Entry 4XPD (X-ray diffraction, 2.81 A resolution); this record covers chains A and B of the 4 polymer chains in the assembly.

# Chain A
Molecule: N-terminal acetyltransferase A complex subunit NAT1
Source organism: Saccharomyces cerevisiae
UniProt: P12945 (NAT1_YEAST); numbering as in UniProt (aligned over 1-854)
Sequence (854 residues; numbered 1 to 854; the number before each row is that of its first residue):
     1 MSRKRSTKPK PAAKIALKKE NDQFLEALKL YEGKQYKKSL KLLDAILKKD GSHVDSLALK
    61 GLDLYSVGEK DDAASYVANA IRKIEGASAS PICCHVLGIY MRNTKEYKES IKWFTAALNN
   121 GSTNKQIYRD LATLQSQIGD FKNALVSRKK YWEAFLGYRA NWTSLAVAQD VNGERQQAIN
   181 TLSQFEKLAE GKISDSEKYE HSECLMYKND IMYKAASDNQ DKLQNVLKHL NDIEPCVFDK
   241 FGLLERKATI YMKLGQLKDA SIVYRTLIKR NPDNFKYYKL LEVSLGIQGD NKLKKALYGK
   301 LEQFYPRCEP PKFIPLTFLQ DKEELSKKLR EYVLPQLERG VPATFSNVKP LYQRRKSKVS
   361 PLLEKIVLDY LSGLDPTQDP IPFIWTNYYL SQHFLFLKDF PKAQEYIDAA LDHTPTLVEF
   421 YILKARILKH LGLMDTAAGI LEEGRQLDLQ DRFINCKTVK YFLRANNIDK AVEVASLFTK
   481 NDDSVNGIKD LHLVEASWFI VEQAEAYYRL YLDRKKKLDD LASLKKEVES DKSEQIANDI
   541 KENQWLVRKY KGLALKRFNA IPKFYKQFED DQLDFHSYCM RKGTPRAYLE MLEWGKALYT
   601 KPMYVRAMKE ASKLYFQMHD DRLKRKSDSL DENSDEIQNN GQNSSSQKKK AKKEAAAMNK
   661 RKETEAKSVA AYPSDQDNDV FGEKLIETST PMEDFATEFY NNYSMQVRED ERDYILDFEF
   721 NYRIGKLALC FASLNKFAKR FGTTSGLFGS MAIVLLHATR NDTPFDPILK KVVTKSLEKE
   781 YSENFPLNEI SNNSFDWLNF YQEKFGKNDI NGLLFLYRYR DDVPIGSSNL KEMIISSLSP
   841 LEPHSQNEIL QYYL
Unresolved in the structure: 1-21, 85-89, 527-534, 625-659, 766-771, 790-794
Ligand contacts: guanosine-5',3'-tetraphosphate (G4P): Lys349, Gln353, Arg426, Lys429, His430, Lys457, Lys460, Tyr461
Curated features (UniProtKB/Swiss-Prot):
  - modified residue: Ser2 (N-acetylserine), Ser674 (Phosphoserine)

# Chain B
Molecule: N-terminal acetyltransferase A complex catalytic subunit ARD1
Source organism: Saccharomyces cerevisiae
Notes: EC 2.3.1.88
UniProt: P07347 (ARD1_YEAST); residues 1-238 here = UniProt positions 1-238
Sequence (238 residues; each row starts with the number of its first residue):
     1 MPINIRRATI NDIICMQNAN LHNLPENYMM KYYMYHILSW PEASFVATTT TLDCEDSDEQ
    61 DENDKLELTL DGTNDGRTIK LDPTYLAPGE KLVGYVLVKM NDDPDQQNEP PNGHITSLSV
   121 MRTYRRMGIA ENLMRQALFA LREVHQAEYV SLHVRQSNRA ALHLYRDTLA FEVLSIEKSY
   181 YQDGEDAYAM KKVLKLEELQ ISNFTHRRLK ENEEKLEDDL ESDLLEDIIK QGVNDIIV
Unresolved in the structure: 1, 54-82, 104-106, 209-214, 227-238
Ligand contacts:
  - carboxymethyl coenzyme A (CMC): Asn23, Leu24, Thr116, Ser117, Leu118, Ser119, Val120, Arg125, Arg126, Met127, Gly128, Ile129, Ala130, Glu131, Leu152, His153, Val154, Asn158, Arg159, Ala160, Ala161, His163, Leu164, Tyr165, Thr168
  - guanosine-5',3'-tetraphosphate (G4P): Thr49, Pro83, Thr84, Tyr85, Gly89, Lys91

# How chain A and chain B interact
Pairs across the interface (112; chain A residue first):
  Tyr199(A) - Pro41(B)
  Tyr199(A) - Glu42(B)  hydrogen bond
  Tyr199(A) - Val144(B)  hydrophobic
  Tyr199(A) - His145(B)
  Glu203(A) - Glu42(B)
  Phe238(A) - Val144(B)
  Asp239(A) - Arg7(B)  salt bridge
  Asp239(A) - Glu42(B)
  Lys240(A) - Glu143(B)
  Phe241(A) - Arg7(B)
  Phe241(A) - Gln136(B)
  Ile262(A) - Leu220(B)
  Arg265(A) - Asp218(B)  salt bridge
  Arg265(A) - Leu220(B)  hydrogen bond (side chain-backbone)
  Arg265(A) - Glu221(B)
  Arg265(A) - Leu224(B)
  Thr266(A) - Leu220(B)
  Lys269(A) - Glu217(B)  salt bridge
  Lys269(A) - Asp218(B)  hydrogen bond (side chain-backbone)
  Arg270(A) - Gln136(B)  hydrogen bond (backbone-side chain)
  Arg270(A) - Phe139(B)
  Arg270(A) - Glu143(B)  salt bridge
  Arg270(A) - Ile201(B)
  Asn271(A) - Ile5(B)  hydrogen bond (side chain-backbone)
  Asn271(A) - Gln136(B)  hydrogen bond
  Pro272(A) - Ile201(B)
  Asp273(A) - Asn4(B)
  Asp273(A) - Ile5(B)  hydrogen bond (backbone-backbone)
  Asp273(A) - Asn132(B)
  Asn274(A) - Asn4(B)
  Asn274(A) - Ile5(B)
  Phe275(A) - Pro2(B)  hydrophobic
  Phe275(A) - Ile3(B)
  Phe275(A) - Asn4(B)  hydrogen bond (backbone-side chain)
  Leu297(A) - Leu224(B)  hydrophobic
  Lys300(A) - Glu226(B)
  Gln303(A) - Leu216(B)
  Phe304(A) - Thr205(B)
  Phe304(A) - His206(B)
  Phe304(A) - Leu216(B)
  Phe304(A) - Glu217(B)
  Tyr305(A) - Thr205(B)
  Tyr305(A) - Asp218(B)
  Pro306(A) - Thr205(B)
  Pro306(A) - His206(B)
  Arg307(A) - Thr205(B)
  Arg307(A) - Arg207(B)
  Arg307(A) - Arg208(B)
  Glu309(A) - Pro2(B)
  Phe313(A) - Pro2(B)
  Arg339(A) - Arg207(B)
  Val341(A) - Arg126(B)
  Pro342(A) - Thr123(B)
  Pro342(A) - Arg125(B)
  Ala343(A) - Thr123(B)
  Ala343(A) - Tyr124(B)  hydrophobic
  Ala343(A) - Met127(B)  hydrophobic
  Ser346(A) - Tyr124(B)
  Asn347(A) - Pro2(B)
  Asn347(A) - Met127(B)
  Val418(A) - Arg122(B)
  Glu419(A) - Arg122(B)  salt bridge
  Asp448(A) - Arg122(B)  salt bridge
  Gln450(A) - Ser157(B)  hydrogen bond
  Gln450(A) - Asn158(B)
  Asp451(A) - Arg122(B)  salt bridge
  Asp451(A) - Arg125(B)  salt bridge
  Arg452(A) - Leu21(B)  hydrogen bond (side chain-backbone)
  Arg452(A) - His22(B)
  Arg452(A) - Leu24(B)  hydrogen bond (side chain-backbone)
  Arg452(A) - Pro25(B)
  Arg452(A) - Asn27(B)  hydrogen bond
  Phe453(A) - His22(B)  hydrogen bond (backbone-backbone)
  Phe453(A) - Asn23(B)
  Phe453(A) - Met121(B)  hydrophobic
  Phe453(A) - Arg122(B)
  Cys456(A) - Leu21(B)
  Cys456(A) - His22(B)
  Lys480(A) - Gln182(B)
  Leu493(A) - Met29(B)
  Val494(A) - Gln17(B)
  Val494(A) - Leu21(B)  hydrophobic
  Val494(A) - Asn27(B)
  Glu495(A) - Gln17(B)  hydrogen bond
  Glu495(A) - Met29(B)
  Glu495(A) - Met30(B)  hydrogen bond (side chain-backbone)
  Trp498(A) - Asn18(B)
  Trp498(A) - His22(B)
  Tyr565(A) - Ile14(B)
  Phe568(A) - Met30(B)  hydrophobic
  Asp571(A) - Lys31(B)
  Asp571(A) - Met34(B)
  Gln572(A) - Met34(B)
  Asp574(A) - Lys31(B)  salt bridge
  Phe575(A) - Met34(B)  hydrophobic
  Phe575(A) - Tyr35(B)
  Phe575(A) - Leu38(B)  hydrophobic
  Tyr578(A) - Tyr35(B)
  Tyr578(A) - Ser39(B)  hydrogen bond
  Cys579(A) - Leu38(B)  hydrophobic
  Lys582(A) - Trp40(B)
  Thr584(A) - Leu38(B)  hydrogen bond (side chain-backbone)
  Arg586(A) - Glu42(B)  salt bridge
  Ala587(A) - Leu38(B)
  Ala587(A) - Pro41(B)  hydrophobic
  Glu590(A) - Ile10(B)
  Met591(A) - Met34(B)  hydrophobic
  Met591(A) - Leu38(B)  hydrophobic
  Trp594(A) - Ile10(B)  hydrogen bond (side chain-backbone)
  Trp594(A) - Asn11(B)
  Trp594(A) - Ile14(B)
  Pro602(A) - Tyr85(B)
Other interface residues (no listed pair), chain A (71 interface residues in all): Gly242, Glu245, Lys276, Thr317, Pro350, Ile422, Ile454, Phe478, Ala496, Lys601, Met603
Other interface residues (no listed pair), chain B (67 interface residues in all): Arg6, Thr9, Ile13, Ile37, Thr50, Leu52, Pro83, Asp102, Gln146, Ser202, Ser222, Asp223

# Overview
Chain A and chain B form an interface of 71 and 67 residues respectively, with 18 hydrogen bonds and 10 salt
bridges. Among the polar pairs are Asp239(A)-Arg7(B), Arg265(A)-Asp218(B) and Lys269(A)-Glu217(B).
Guanosine-5',3'-tetraphosphate is bound between chain A and chain B.
Chain A is N-terminal acetyltransferase A complex subunit NAT1 and chain B is N-terminal acetyltransferase A
complex catalytic subunit ARD1, both from Saccharomyces cerevisiae; the structure, Crystal structure of yeast
N-terminal acetyltransferase NatE (ppGpp) in complex with a bisubstrate, was determined by X-ray diffraction.
